Entry 3EXG (X-ray diffraction, 3.01 A resolution); this record covers chains B and D of the 4 polymer chains in the assembly.

== Chain B (and D) ==
Molecule: Pyruvate dehydrogenase E1 component subunit beta, mitochondrial
Organism: Homo sapiens
Notes: EC 1.2.4.1; fragment: E1p-beta; chain D of this document is another copy of the same molecule, construct and numbering; everything in this record applies to it too
UniProtKB: P11177 (ODPB_HUMAN); residues 1-329 here correspond to UniProt positions 31-359 (UniProt number = residue number + 30)
Sequence (329 residues; each row starts with the number of its first residue):
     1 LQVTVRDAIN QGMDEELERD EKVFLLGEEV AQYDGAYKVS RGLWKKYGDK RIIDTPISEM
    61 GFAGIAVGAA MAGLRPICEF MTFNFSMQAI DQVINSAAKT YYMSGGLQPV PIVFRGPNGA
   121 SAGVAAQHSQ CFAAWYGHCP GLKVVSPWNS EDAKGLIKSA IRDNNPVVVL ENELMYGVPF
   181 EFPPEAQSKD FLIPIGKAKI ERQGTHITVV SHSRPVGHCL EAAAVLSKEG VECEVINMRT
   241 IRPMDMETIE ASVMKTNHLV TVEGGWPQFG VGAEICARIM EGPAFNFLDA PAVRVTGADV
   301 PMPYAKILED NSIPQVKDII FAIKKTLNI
Bound ions: K+: A160, I161, D163
Swiss-Prot annotation at these positions:
  - binding site (thiamine diphosphate): E59
  - binding site (K(+)): I112, A160, I161, D163, N165
  - site: D289 (Important for interaction with DLAT)
  - modified residue: Y37 (Phosphotyrosine), K324 (N6-acetyllysine)

== How chain B and chain D interact ==
Residue-residue contacts - 101 pairs, chain B then chain D:
  M60(B) - Q88(D)
  M87(B) - M87(D)
  M87(B) - I90(D)
  M87(B) - I94(D)  hydrophobic
  M87(B) - N95(D)
  Q88(B) - M60(D)
  Q88(B) - D91(D)
  I90(B) - M87(D)
  I90(B) - I90(D)  hydrophobic
  I90(B) - W135(D)  hydrophobic
  D91(B) - M87(D)
  D91(B) - Q88(D)
  I94(B) - M87(D)  hydrophobic
  I94(B) - Q130(D)
  I94(B) - W135(D)  hydrophobic
  N95(B) - M87(D)
  N95(B) - Q127(D)  hydrogen bond (backbone-side chain)
  K99(B) - A126(D)  hydrogen bond (side chain-backbone)
  K99(B) - Q130(D)  hydrogen bond
  K99(B) - W266(D)
  Y102(B) - P301(D)
  Y102(B) - P303(D)
  M103(B) - A126(D)  hydrophobic
  M103(B) - Q127(D)
  A126(B) - K99(D)
  A126(B) - M103(D)  hydrophobic
  Q127(B) - N95(D)  hydrogen bond (side chain-backbone)
  Q127(B) - M103(D)
  Q130(B) - I94(D)
  Q130(B) - K99(D)  hydrogen bond
  A134(B) - F269(D)
  W135(B) - I90(D)  hydrophobic
  W135(B) - W135(D)  hydrogen bond (backbone-side chain)
  W135(B) - H138(D)
  W135(B) - C139(D)  hydrophobic
  G137(B) - F269(D)
  H138(B) - A134(D)
  H138(B) - W135(D)
  H138(B) - W266(D)
  H138(B) - Q268(D)  hydrogen bond (side chain-backbone)
  H138(B) - F269(D)
  C139(B) - W135(D)  hydrophobic
  C139(B) - W266(D)  hydrophobic
  P140(B) - W266(D)
  P140(B) - D299(D)
  P140(B) - V300(D)
  P140(B) - P301(D)
  I241(B) - F269(D)  hydrophobic
  R242(B) - Q268(D)
  R242(B) - D299(D)  salt bridge
  W266(B) - K99(D)
  W266(B) - H138(D)
  W266(B) - C139(D)  hydrophobic
  W266(B) - P140(D)
  P267(B) - E274(D)
  Q268(B) - H138(D)  hydrogen bond (backbone-side chain)
  Q268(B) - R242(D)
  Q268(B) - E274(D)
  Q268(B) - R278(D)
  F269(B) - G137(D)
  F269(B) - H138(D)
  F269(B) - I241(D)
  F269(B) - M244(D)  hydrophobic
  F269(B) - F269(D)
  F269(B) - G270(D)
  F269(B) - V271(D)  hydrophobic
  F269(B) - E274(D)  hydrogen bond (backbone-side chain)
  G270(B) - H138(D)
  V271(B) - F269(D)  hydrophobic
  A273(B) - A273(D)
  A273(B) - E274(D)
  A273(B) - A277(D)  hydrophobic
  E274(B) - P267(D)
  E274(B) - Q268(D)
  E274(B) - F269(D)  hydrogen bond (side chain-backbone)
  E274(B) - A273(D)
  E274(B) - R294(D)  salt bridge
  C276(B) - M280(D)
  A277(B) - A273(D)  hydrophobic
  A277(B) - R294(D)
  R278(B) - Q268(D)  hydrogen bond
  M280(B) - C276(D)  hydrophobic
  M280(B) - P291(D)
  M280(B) - A292(D)
  E281(B) - R294(D)  salt bridge
  F285(B) - F285(D)  hydrophobic
  F285(B) - P291(D)  hydrophobic
  P291(B) - M280(D)
  A292(B) - M280(D)  hydrophobic
  V293(B) - E281(D)
  R294(B) - E274(D)  salt bridge
  R294(B) - A277(D)
  R294(B) - R278(D)
  R294(B) - E281(D)  salt bridge
  D299(B) - P140(D)
  D299(B) - R242(D)  salt bridge
  V300(B) - P140(D)
  P301(B) - K99(D)
  P301(B) - Y102(D)
  P301(B) - P140(D)
  P303(B) - Y102(D)
Also at the interface, not in a pair above, chain B (47 interface residues in all): N84, M244, L288, M302
Also at the interface, not in a pair above, chain D (46 interface residues in all): N84, S96, V293

== Summary ==
Chain B and chain D form an interface of 47 and 46 residues respectively, with 11 hydrogen bonds and 6 salt
bridges. Among the polar pairs are R242(B)-D299(D), E274(B)-R294(D) and E281(B)-R294(D).
Both chains are Pyruvate dehydrogenase E1 component subunit beta, mitochondrial (Homo sapiens). Entry 3EXG
(Crystal structure of the pyruvate dehydrogenase (E1p) component of human pyruvate dehydrogenase complex) was
determined by X-ray diffraction together with 3EXE, 3EXF, 3EXH and 3EXI from the same study.
